Entry 5HKK (X-ray diffraction, 3.00 A resolution); this record covers chains D and G of the 8 polymer chains in the assembly.

Chain D:
Protein: ATP synthase subunit beta
From: Caldalkalibacillus thermarum TA2.A1
Notes: EC 3.6.3.14
UniProtKB: F5LA72 (F5LA72_9BACI); residues 1-462 here = UniProt positions 1-462
Amino-acid sequence (462 residues; numbered 1 to 462; the number before each row is that of its first residue):
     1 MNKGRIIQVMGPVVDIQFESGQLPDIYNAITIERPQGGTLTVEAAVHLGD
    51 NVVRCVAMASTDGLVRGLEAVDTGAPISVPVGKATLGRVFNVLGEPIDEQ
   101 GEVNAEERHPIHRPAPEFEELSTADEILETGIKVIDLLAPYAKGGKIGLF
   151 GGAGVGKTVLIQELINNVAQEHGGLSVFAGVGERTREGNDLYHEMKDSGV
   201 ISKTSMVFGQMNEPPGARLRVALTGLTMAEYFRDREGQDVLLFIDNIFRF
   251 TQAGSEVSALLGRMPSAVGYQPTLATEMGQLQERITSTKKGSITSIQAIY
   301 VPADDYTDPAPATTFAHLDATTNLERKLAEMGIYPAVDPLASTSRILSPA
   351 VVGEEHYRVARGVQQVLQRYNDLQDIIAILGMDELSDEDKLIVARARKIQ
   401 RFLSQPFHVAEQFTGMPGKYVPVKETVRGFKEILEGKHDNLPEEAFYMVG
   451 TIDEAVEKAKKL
Not modelled in the structure: 1
Ion coordination: Mg2+: Thr158 (together with ADP)
Residues lining bound ligands:
  - ADP (adenosine-5'-diphosphate), molecule 1: Gly152, Ala153, Gly154, Val155, Gly156, Lys157, Thr158, Val159, Arg184, Glu187, Tyr334, Pro335, Gln405, Phe407, Ala410, Phe413, Thr414
  - ADP, molecule 2: Ser344, Arg345, Tyr357
What the authors report for this chain:
  - binding site for ADP: Gly152 to Thr158
  - binding site for phosphate ion: Lys157, Arg184, Asp245, Asn246, Arg249

Chain G:
Protein: ATP synthase gamma chain
From: Caldalkalibacillus thermarum TA2.A1
UniProtKB: F5LA73 (F5LA73_9BACI); residues 1-286 here = UniProt positions 1-286
Amino-acid sequence (286 residues; row label = number of the first residue in the row):
     1 MQGMREIKRRIRSVKNTRQITKAMKMVAAAKLRRAQETAENARPYADKIK
    51 EVISSIAAGTKDFSHPMLEARPVKKTGYMVITSDRGLAGPYNANILRLVS
   101 KTIEERHQSKDEYVIFAVGRKGRDFFKKRGYPVVEEVTGISDTPSLTEIQ
   151 DIAQSAIGMFADETFDKLTIFYNEFVSPIVQRPVEKQLLPLTSEEVLDGP
   201 VSAYEYEPDSESVLEVLLPKYAETLIYSALLDAKASEFGARMTAMGNATD
   251 NATEMLETLTLQFNRARQAAITQEIAEIVAGANALR
Not modelled in the structure: 1-2

Chain D / chain G interface:
Residue-residue contacts (20):
  Ala259(D) with Leu285(G)
  Gly262(D) with Leu285(G)
  Arg263(D) with Leu285(G)
  Met264(D) with Ala282(G), hydrophobic; Leu285(G), hydrophobic
  Pro265(D) with Gly281(G); Ala282(G)
  Ser266(D) with Ile278(G)
  Asp305(D) with Arg5(G), salt bridge
  Asp372(D) with Arg12(G), salt bridge
  Asp375(D) with Arg12(G); Ser13(G); Asn16(G); Thr17(G)
  Ile379(D) with Thr17(G)
  Leu380(D) with Ile20(G), hydrophobic; Leu87(G), hydrophobic; Met245(G), hydrophobic
  Glu384(D) with Arg85(G), salt bridge; Leu87(G)
Interface residues without a listed pair, chain D (18 interface residues in all): Ala267, Val268, Tyr306, Thr307, Lys327, Ile376
Interface residues without a listed pair, chain G (18 interface residues in all): Arg9, Thr21, Met24, Gly86, Glu274

Overview:
The chain D/chain G interface involves 18 residues from each chain; the contacts include 3 salt bridges. Polar
contacts include Asp305(D)-Arg5(G), Asp372(D)-Arg12(G) and Glu384(D)-Arg85(G). Ligands of chain D: ADP. From
the paper: a binding site for phosphate ion at Lys157(D), Arg184(D) and Asp245(D) among others; a binding site
for ADP at Gly152(D).
Chain D is ATP synthase subunit beta and chain G is ATP synthase gamma chain, both from Caldalkalibacillus
thermarum TA2.A1; the structure, Caldalaklibacillus thermarum F1-ATPase (wild type), was determined by X-ray
diffraction together with 5IK2 from the same study.
